PDB entry 9J8A | X-ray diffraction, 1.75 A resolution | chains H and P of the 3 polymer chains in the assembly

== Chain H ==
Protein: Heavy chain of BA8 Fab
Source organism: Oryctolagus cuniculus
Notes: antibody fragment or engineered binder
Amino-acid sequence (226 residues; each row starts with the number of its first residue):
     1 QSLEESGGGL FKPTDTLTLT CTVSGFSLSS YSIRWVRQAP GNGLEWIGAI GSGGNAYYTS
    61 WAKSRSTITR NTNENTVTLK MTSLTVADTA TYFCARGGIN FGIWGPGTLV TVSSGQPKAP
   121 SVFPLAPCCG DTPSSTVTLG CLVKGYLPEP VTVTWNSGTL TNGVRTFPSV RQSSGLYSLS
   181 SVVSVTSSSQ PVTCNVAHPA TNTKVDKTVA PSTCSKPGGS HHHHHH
Not modelled in the structure: 134-135
Cystine bridges: C21-C94, C129-C214, C141-C194
From the paper describing this entry:
  - mutagenesis - R34A (Tm 75.0 degC): increased stability
  - mutagenesis - S30A, S32A, N55A: unchanged binding to Sulfated peptide from CCR5 (chain P)

== Chain P ==
Protein: Sulfated peptide from CCR5
Amino-acid sequence (11 residues; each row starts with the number of its first residue):
     1 PIYDINYYTS E
Modified / non-standard residues: Y3 (O-sulfo-L-tyrosine; TYS); Y7 (O-sulfo-L-tyrosine; TYS); Y8 (O-sulfo-L-tyrosine; TYS)

== How chain H and chain P interact ==
Pairs across the interface (21; chain H residue first):
  S29(H) with I2(P)
  S30(H) with P1(P), hydrogen bond (side chain-backbone); I2(P); Y3(P), hydrogen bond (backbone-backbone)
  Y31(H) with Y3(P)
  S32(H) with D4(P); Y7(P)
  R34(H) with Y7(P)
  W46(H) with Y7(P)
  A49(H) with Y7(P)
  G51(H) with D4(P); Y8(P)
  S52(H) with I2(P); D4(P), hydrogen bond; Y8(P)
  G53(H) with Y8(P)
  G54(H) with Y8(P)
  N55(H) with Y8(P)
  Y57(H) with Y7(P); Y8(P)
  G98(H) with Y3(P)
The authors on this interface:
  - residue pairs: Y31(H)-Y3(P) (pi stacking), R34(H)-Y7(P) (hydrogen bond), W46(H)-Y7(P) (hydrogen bond), S52(H)-D4(P), Y57(H)-Y7(P) (pi stacking), Y57(H)-Y8(P) (hydrogen bond)

== Overview ==
14 residues of chain H face 6 of chain P across their interface; the contacts include 3 hydrogen bonds. Polar
contacts include S30(H)-P1(P), S52(H)-D4(P) and S30(H)-Y3(P). The authors report pi stacking between Y31(H)
and Y3(P) and Y57(H) and Y7(P); hydrogen bonds between R34(H) and Y7(P), W46(H) and Y7(P) and Y57(H) and
Y8(P); a contact between S52(H) and D4(P). From the paper: R34A of chain H increases stability; S30A, S32A and
N55A of chain H leave binding to Sulfated peptide from CCR5 (chain P) unchanged.
Chain H is Heavy chain of BA8 Fab (Oryctolagus cuniculus) and chain P is Sulfated peptide from CCR5; the
structure, Structure of antibody BA8 in complex with sulfated peptide from CCR5, was determined by X-ray
diffraction.
